7UZ4 - chains A and L of the 9 polymer chains in the assembly; structure by electron microscopy, 3.10 A resolution.

[Chain A]
Molecule: Spike glycoprotein
Source organism: Severe acute respiratory syndrome coronavirus 2
Notes: fragment: Spike 6P
Reference sequence: P0DTC2 (SPIKE_SARS2); residue numbers follow UniProt; this construct covers 1-676, 680-1213
Sequence (1256 residues; row label = number of the first residue in the row; note: 3 numbers in that range are skipped by the numbering (no residue carries them; nothing is unmodelled there)):
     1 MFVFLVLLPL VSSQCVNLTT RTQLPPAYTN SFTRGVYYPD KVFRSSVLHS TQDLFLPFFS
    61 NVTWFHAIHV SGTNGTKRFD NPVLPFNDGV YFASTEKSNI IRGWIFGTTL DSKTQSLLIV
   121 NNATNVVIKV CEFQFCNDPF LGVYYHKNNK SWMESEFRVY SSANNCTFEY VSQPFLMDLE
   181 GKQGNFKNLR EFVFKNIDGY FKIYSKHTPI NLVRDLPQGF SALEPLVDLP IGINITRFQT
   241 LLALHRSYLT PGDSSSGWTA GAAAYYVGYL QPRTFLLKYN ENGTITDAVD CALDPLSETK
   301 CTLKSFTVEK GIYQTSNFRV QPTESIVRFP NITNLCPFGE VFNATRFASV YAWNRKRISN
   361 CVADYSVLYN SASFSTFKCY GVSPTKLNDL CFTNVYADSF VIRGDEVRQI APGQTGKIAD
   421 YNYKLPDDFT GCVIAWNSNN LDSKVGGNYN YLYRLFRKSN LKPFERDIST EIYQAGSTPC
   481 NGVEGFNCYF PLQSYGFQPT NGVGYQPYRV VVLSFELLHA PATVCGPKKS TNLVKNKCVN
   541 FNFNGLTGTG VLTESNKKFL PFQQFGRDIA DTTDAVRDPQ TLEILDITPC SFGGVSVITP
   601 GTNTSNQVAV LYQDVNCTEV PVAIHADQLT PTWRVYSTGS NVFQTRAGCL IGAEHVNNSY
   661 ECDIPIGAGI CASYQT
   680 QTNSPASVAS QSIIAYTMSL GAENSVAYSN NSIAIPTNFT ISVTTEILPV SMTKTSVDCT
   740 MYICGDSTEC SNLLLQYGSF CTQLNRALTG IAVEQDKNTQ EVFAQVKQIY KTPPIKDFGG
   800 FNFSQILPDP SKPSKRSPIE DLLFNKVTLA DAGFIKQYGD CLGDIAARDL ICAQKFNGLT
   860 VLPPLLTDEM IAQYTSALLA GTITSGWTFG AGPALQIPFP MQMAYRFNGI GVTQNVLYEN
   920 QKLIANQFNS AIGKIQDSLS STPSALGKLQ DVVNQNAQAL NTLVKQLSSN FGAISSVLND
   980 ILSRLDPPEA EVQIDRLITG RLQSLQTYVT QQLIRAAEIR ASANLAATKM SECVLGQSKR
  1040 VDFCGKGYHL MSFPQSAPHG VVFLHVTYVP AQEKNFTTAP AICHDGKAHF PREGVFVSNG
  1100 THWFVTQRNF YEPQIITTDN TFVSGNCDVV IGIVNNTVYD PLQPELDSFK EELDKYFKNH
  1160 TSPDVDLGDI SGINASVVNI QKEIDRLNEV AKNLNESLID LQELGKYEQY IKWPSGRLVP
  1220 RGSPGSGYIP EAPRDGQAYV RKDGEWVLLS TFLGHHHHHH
Unresolved in the structure: 1-21, 72-73, 179-186, 621-635, 680-688, 828-853, 1148-1259
Construct notes: engineered mutation Pro817 (Phe in P0DTC2), Pro892 (Ala in P0DTC2), Pro899 (Ala in P0DTC2), Pro942 (Ala in P0DTC2), Pro986 (Lys in P0DTC2), Pro987 (Val in P0DTC2); expression tag (1214-1259)
Curated features (UniProtKB/Swiss-Prot):
  - region: Asn280 to Cys301 (Putative superantigen), Arg403 to Asp405 (Integrin-binding motif), Asn448 to Phe456 (Immunodominant HLA epitope recognized by the CD8+), Ser816 to Tyr837 (Fusion peptide 1), Lys835 to Phe855 (Fusion peptide 2), Asp1163 to Glu1202 (Heptad repeat 2)
  - site: Arg815, Ser816 (Cleavage)
  - glycosylation: Asn17 (N-linked (GlcNAc...) (complex) asparagine), Asn61 (N-linked (GlcNAc...) (hybrid) asparagine), Asn74 (N-linked (GlcNAc...) (complex) asparagine), Asn122 (N-linked (GlcNAc...) (hybrid) asparagine), Asn149 (N-linked (GlcNAc...) (complex) asparagine), Asn165 (N-linked (GlcNAc...) (complex) asparagine), Asn234 (N-linked (GlcNAc...) (high mannose) asparagine), Asn282 (N-linked (GlcNAc...) (complex) asparagine), Thr323 (O-linked (GalNAc) threonine), Ser325 (O-linked (HexNAc...) serine), Asn331 (N-linked (GlcNAc...) (complex) asparagine), Asn343 (N-linked (GlcNAc...) (complex) asparagine), Asn603 (N-linked (GlcNAc...) (hybrid) asparagine), Asn616 (N-linked (GlcNAc...) (complex) asparagine), Asn657 (N-linked (GlcNAc...) (complex) asparagine), Thr676 (O-linked (GlcNAc...) threonine), Asn709 (N-linked (GlcNAc...) (high mannose) asparagine), Asn717 (N-linked (GlcNAc...) (hybrid) asparagine), Asn801 (N-linked (GlcNAc...) (hybrid) asparagine), Asn1074 (N-linked (GlcNAc...) (hybrid) asparagine) and 5 more in UniProt
  - natural variant: Leu5 (L5F: In strain: Iota/B.1.526), Ser13 (S13I: In strain: Epsilon/B.1.427/B.1.429), Leu18 (L18F: In strain: Beta/B.1.351, Gamma/P.1 and 1 more), Thr19 (T19I: In strain: Omicron/BQ.1.1, Omicron/XBB.1.5 and 1 more; T19R: In strain: Delta/B.1.617.2, Omicron/BA.2 and 4 more), Thr20 (T20N: In strain: Gamma/P.1), Leu24 to Ala27 (sequence variant, change not given here; In strain: Omicron/BA.2, Omicron/BA.2.12.1 and 6 more), Pro26 (P26S: In strain: Gamma/P.1), Gln52 (Q52H: In strain: Omicron/EG.5.1), Ala67 (A67V: In strain: Eta/B.1.525, Omicron/BA.1), His69 to Val70 (deletion: In strain: Alpha/B.1.1.7, Eta/B.1.525 and 5 more), Gly75 (G75V: In strain: Lambda/C.37), Thr76 (T76I: In strain: Lambda/C.37), 79 further natural variant entries in UniProt
  - mutagenesis: His69 to Val70 (Increased incorporation of cleaved spike into virions), Asn121 (N121Q: Partial loss of biliverdin affinity), Arg190 (R190K: Partial loss of biliverdin affinity), Asn234 (N234Q: Increased resistance to neutralizing antibodies), Asn331 (N331Q: Reduced viral infectivity), Asn343 (N343Q: Reduced viral infectivity), Leu452 (L452R: Increased resistance to neutralizing antibodies. Decreases HLA binding to NF9 epitope. Increased binding affinity to human ACE2), Tyr453 (Y453F: Decreased HLA binding to NF9 epitope. Increased binding affinity to human ACE2), Ala475 (A475V: Increased resistance to neutralizing antibodies), Val483 (V483A: Increased resistance to neutralizing antibodies), Glu484 (E484D: Increased replication in human TMEM106B overexpressing cells), Phe490 (F490L: Increased resistance to neutralizing antibodies and human covalescent sera neutralization), 6 further mutagenesis entries in UniProt
Cystine bridges: Cys131-Cys166, Cys291-Cys301, Cys336-Cys361, Cys379-Cys432, Cys391-Cys525, Cys480-Cys488, Cys617-Cys649, Cys662-Cys671, Cys738-Cys760, Cys743-Cys749, Cys1032-Cys1043, Cys1082-Cys1126
Covalent attachments: N-acetylglucosamine (NAG) linked to Asn61, Asn122, Asn165, Asn234, Asn282, Asn331, Asn343, Asn603, Asn616, Asn657, Asn709, Asn717, Asn801, Asn1074, Asn1098, Asn1134
Reported in the primary citation:
  - post-translational modification sites: Asn343

[Chain L]
Molecule: M8a-3 Fab light chain
Source organism: Mus musculus
Notes: antibody fragment or engineered binder
Sequence (214 residues; numbered 1 to 234; 20 numbers in that range are skipped by the numbering (no residue carries them; nothing is unmodelled there); the number before each row is that of its first residue):
     1 DIVMTQSHKF MSTSVGDRVS ITCKASQDV
    36 GTYIAWYQQK PGQSPKLLIY WA
    65 STRHTGVP
    74 DRFTGSG
    83 SGTNYTLTIS SVQAEDLALY HCQQHYS
   114 TPYTFGGGTK LEIKRTVAAP SVFIFPPSDE QLKSGTASVV CLLNNFYPRE AKVQWKVDNA
   174 LQSGNSQESV TEQDSKDSTY SLSSTLTLSK ADYEKHKVYA CEVTHQGLSS PVTKSFNRGE
   234 C
Unresolved in the structure: 127-234
Cystine bridges: Cys23-Cys104

[Chain A / chain L interface]
Residue-residue contacts (10):
  Lys378(A) - Tyr38(L)
  Lys378(A) - Trp56(L)
  Asp405(A) - Gly36(L)
  Arg408(A) - Thr37(L)  hydrogen bond
  Arg408(A) - Trp56(L)
  Pro412(A) - Tyr55(L)  hydrogen bond (backbone-side chain)
  Gly413(A) - Tyr55(L)  hydrogen bond (backbone-side chain)
  Gly413(A) - Thr66(L)
  Gln414(A) - Trp56(L)
  Gln414(A) - Thr66(L)
Other interface residues (no listed pair), chain A (7 interface residues in all): Val407

[Overview]
The interface between chain A and chain L involves 7 residues on one side and 6 on the other, with 3 hydrogen
bonds. Polar contacts include Arg408(A)-Thr37(L), Pro412(A)-Tyr55(L) and Gly413(A)-Tyr55(L). Covalently linked
N-acetylglucosamine: at Asn61(A), Asn122(A), Asn165(A), Asn234(A), Asn282(A) and Asn331(A) and 10 more. The
paper reports a modification site at Asn343(A).
Here chain A is Spike glycoprotein (Severe acute respiratory syndrome coronavirus 2) and chain L is M8a-3 Fab
light chain (Mus musculus). Entry 7UZ4 (Structure of the SARS-CoV-2 S 6P trimer in complex with the mouse
antibody Fab fragment, M8a-3) was determined by electron microscopy together with 7UZ6, 7UZ7, 7UZ8, 7UZ9,
7UZA, 7UZB, 7UZC and 7UZD from the same study.
